4JLI - chains A and B; structure by X-ray diffraction, 1.79 A resolution.

== Chain A (and B) ==
Molecule: Protein hfq
Source organism: Escherichia coli
Notes: chain B of this document is another copy of the same molecule, construct and numbering; everything in this record applies to it too
Reference sequence: K0BDC5 (K0BDC5_ECO1E); residues 2-69 here = UniProt positions 2-69
Chain sequence (68 residues; numbered 2 to 69; the number before each row is that of its first residue):
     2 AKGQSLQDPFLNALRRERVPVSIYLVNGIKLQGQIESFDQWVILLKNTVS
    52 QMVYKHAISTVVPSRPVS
Not modelled in the structure: 2-3 (chain B: 2-5, 69)
Sequence notes: engineered mutation Trp42 (Phe in K0BDC5)
From the paper describing this entry:
  - mutagenesis - F42W (6-fold): decreased binding to U6

== Interface between chain A and chain B ==
Pairs across the interface (36):
  Ser6(A) - Asp40(B)
  Leu7(A) - Ser38(B)
  Leu7(A) - Phe39(B)
  Leu7(A) - Asp40(B)  hydrogen bond (backbone-side chain)
  Leu7(A) - Val43(B)  hydrophobic
  Gln8(A) - Met53(B)
  Gln8(A) - Tyr55(B)  hydrogen bond
  Phe11(A) - Ser51(B)
  Phe11(A) - Met53(B)  hydrophobic
  Leu12(A) - Met53(B)  hydrophobic
  Tyr25(A) - Ile30(B)  hydrophobic
  Leu26(A) - Asn28(B)  hydrogen bond (backbone-side chain)
  Val27(A) - Val27(B)  hydrophobic
  Val27(A) - Asn28(B)
  Gly29(A) - Asn28(B)
  Lys56(A) - Tyr55(B)
  Lys56(A) - His57(B)  hydrogen bond (backbone-side chain)
  His57(A) - His57(B)
  Ile59(A) - Tyr55(B)
  Ile59(A) - His57(B)  hydrogen bond (backbone-side chain)
  Ile59(A) - Ala58(B)
  Ser60(A) - Leu26(B)
  Ser60(A) - Asn28(B)  hydrogen bond
  Ser60(A) - Val54(B)
  Ser60(A) - Tyr55(B)  hydrogen bond (backbone-backbone)
  Ser60(A) - Ala58(B)
  Thr61(A) - Gln52(B)  hydrogen bond
  Thr61(A) - Met53(B)  hydrogen bond (side chain-backbone)
  Thr61(A) - Val54(B)
  Val62(A) - Gln52(B)
  Val62(A) - Met53(B)  hydrogen bond (backbone-backbone)
  Val63(A) - Gln52(B)
  Pro64(A) - Val50(B)
  Pro64(A) - Ser51(B)
  Arg66(A) - Val50(B)
  Pro67(A) - Val50(B)
Interface residues without a listed pair, chain A (22 interface residues in all): Gly4, Gln5, Asn28
Interface residues without a listed pair, chain B (19 interface residues in all): Leu32, Trp42, Leu45

== Summary ==
Chain A and chain B form an interface of 22 and 19 residues respectively, with 10 hydrogen bonds. Polar pairs
include Leu7(A)-Asp40(B), Gln8(A)-Tyr55(B) and Leu26(A)-Asn28(B). From the paper: F42W of chain A reduces
binding to U6.
Chain A and chain B are both Protein hfq (Escherichia coli); the structure, Crystal Structure of Escherichia
coli Hfq Proximal Pore Mutant, was determined by X-ray diffraction (same publication as 4JRI, 4JRK and 4JUV).
